Entry 2HZF (X-ray diffraction, 1.80 A resolution); this record covers chain A.

[Chain A]
Protein: Glutaredoxin-1
Organism: Ectromelia virus
Notes: EC 1.8.5.1
UniProtKB: Q8JLF5 (GLRX1_ECTVM); residues 1-108 here = UniProt positions 1-108
Chain sequence (114 residues; numbered -5 to 108; the number before each row is that of its first residue; numbers below 1 keep their minus sign (His-5 is residue -5)):
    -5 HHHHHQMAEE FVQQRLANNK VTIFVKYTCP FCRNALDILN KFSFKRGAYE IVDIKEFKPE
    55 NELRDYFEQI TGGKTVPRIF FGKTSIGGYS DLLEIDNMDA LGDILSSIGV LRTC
Not modelled in the structure: -5 to -3, 108
Construct notes: expression tag (-5 to 0)
Cystine bridges: Cys23-Cys26

[In short]
Chain A is Glutaredoxin-1 (Ectromelia virus); the structure, Crystal structures of a poxviral glutaredoxin in
the oxidized and reduced states show redox-correlated structural changes, was determined by X-ray diffraction,
deposited together with 2HZE.
